5X4H - chain A; structure by X-ray diffraction, 2.80 A resolution.

[Chain A]
Name: Uncharacterized protein
Organism: Pyrococcus furiosus
Reference sequence: Q8TZE0 (Q8TZE0_PYRFU); residues 1-477 here = UniProt positions 1-477
Amino-acid sequence (500 residues; numbered -22 to 477; the number before each row is that of its first residue; numbers below 1 keep their minus sign (Mse-22 is residue -22)):
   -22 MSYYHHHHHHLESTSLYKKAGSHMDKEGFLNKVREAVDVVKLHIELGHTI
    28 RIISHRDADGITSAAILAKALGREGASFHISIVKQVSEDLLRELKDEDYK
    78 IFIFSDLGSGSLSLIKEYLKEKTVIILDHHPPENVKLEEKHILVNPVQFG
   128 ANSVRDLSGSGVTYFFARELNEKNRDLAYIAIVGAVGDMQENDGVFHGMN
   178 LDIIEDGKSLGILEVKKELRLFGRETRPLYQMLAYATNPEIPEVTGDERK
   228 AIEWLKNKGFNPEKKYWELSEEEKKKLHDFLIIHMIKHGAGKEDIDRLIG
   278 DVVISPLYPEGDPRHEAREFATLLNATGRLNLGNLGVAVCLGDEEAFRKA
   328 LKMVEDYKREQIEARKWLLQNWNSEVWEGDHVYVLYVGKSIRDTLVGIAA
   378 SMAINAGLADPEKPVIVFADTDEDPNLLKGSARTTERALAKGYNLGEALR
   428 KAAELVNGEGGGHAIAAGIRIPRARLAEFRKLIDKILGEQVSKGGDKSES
Disordered / not traced: -22 to -1, 470-477
Differences from the reference sequence: expression tag (-22 to 0)
Modified residues: Mse-22 (selenomethionine); Mse1, Mse166, Mse176, Mse209, Mse262, Mse330, Mse379 (selenomethionine; parent Met)
Bound ions: Mg2+: Asp36, Asp83, Asp165
What the authors report for this chain:
  - contacts within the chain: Ser130-His440 (hydrogen bond), Tyr334-Gln338, Lys335-Gln338
  - Mg2+ coordination: Asp36, His106, Asp165
  - mutagenesis - H32A, D34A, D36A: decreased catalytic activity
  - mutagenesis - Q338A (about 50%): increased catalytic activity on ssDNA and ssRNA
  - mutagenesis - N302A/R306A, R414A: abolished catalytic activity on ssRNA
  - mutagenesis - K406A/S408A/R410A: increased catalytic activity on ssRNA and ssDNA
  - mutagenesis - N302A/T304A, N302A/R306A, R414A: decreased catalytic activity on ssDNA
  - mutagenesis - N302A/T304A: increased catalytic activity on ssRNA
  - mutagenesis - H440A: abolished catalytic activity on ssDNA and ssRNA

[In short]
Asp36, Asp83 and Asp165 form the Mg2+ site. From the paper: H32A, D34A and D36A reduce catalytic activity;
Mg2+ coordination by Asp36, His106 and Asp165; 9 substitutions were tested in all.
Chain A is Uncharacterized protein (Pyrococcus furiosus); the structure, The crystal structure of Pyrococcus
furiosus RecJ (wild-type), was determined by X-ray diffraction, deposited together with 5X4J and 5X4K.
